PDB entry 5S4M | X-ray diffraction, 2.15 A resolution | chains B and E of the 6 polymer chains in the assembly

Chain B:
Name: Tubulin beta-2B chain
Organism: Bos taurus
UniProt: Q6B856 (TBB2B_BOVIN); the author numbering skips numbers that UniProt does not, so the offset changes along the chain: 1-42 = UniProt 1-42; 45-360 = UniProt 43-358; 369-455 = UniProt 359-445
Chain sequence (445 residues; each row starts with the number of its first residue; note: 10 numbers in that range are skipped by the numbering (no residue carries them; nothing is unmodelled there)):
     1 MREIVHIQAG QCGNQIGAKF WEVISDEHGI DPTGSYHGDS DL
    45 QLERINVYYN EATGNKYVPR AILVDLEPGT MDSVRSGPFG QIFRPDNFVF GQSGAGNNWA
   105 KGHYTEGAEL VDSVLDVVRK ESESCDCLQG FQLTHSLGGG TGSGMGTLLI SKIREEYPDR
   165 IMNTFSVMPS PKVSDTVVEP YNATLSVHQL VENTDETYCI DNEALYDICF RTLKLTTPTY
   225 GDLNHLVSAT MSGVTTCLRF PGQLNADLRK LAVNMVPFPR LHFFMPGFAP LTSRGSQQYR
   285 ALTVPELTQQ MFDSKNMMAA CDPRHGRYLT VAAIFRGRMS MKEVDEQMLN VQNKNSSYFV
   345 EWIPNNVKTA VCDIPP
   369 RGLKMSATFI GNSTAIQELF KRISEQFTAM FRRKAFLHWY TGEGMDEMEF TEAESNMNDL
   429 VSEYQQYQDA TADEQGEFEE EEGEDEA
Disordered / not traced: 279-280, 438-455
Ion coordination: Mg2+: Gln-11 (together with GDP); Ca2+: Glu-113 (shared with 1 residue of chain C)
Ligand contacts:
  - GDP (guanosine-5'-diphosphate): Gly-10, Gln-11, Cys-12, Gln-15, Ile-16, Asp-69, Ala-99, Asn-101, Ser-140, Gly-142, Gly-143, Gly-144, Thr-145, Gly-146, Ser-147, Val-171, Pro-173, Val-177, Asp-179, Glu-183, Asn-206, Leu-209, Tyr-224, Leu-227, Asn-228
  - N-ethyl-2-fluoro-4-(methylsulfonyl)aniline (WV4): Val-23, His-229, Ala-233, Thr-234, Ser-236, Gly-237, Phe-272, Arg-320, Pro-360, Leu-371, Ser-374, Thr-376
Curated features (UniProtKB/Swiss-Prot):
  - motif: Met-1 to Ile-4 (MREI motif)
  - binding site (GTP): Gln-11, Glu-71, Ser-140, Gly-144, Thr-145, Gly-146, Asn-206, Asn-228
  - binding site (Mg(2+)): Glu-71
  - modified residue: Ser-40 (Phosphoserine), Thr-57 (Phosphothreonine), Lys-60 (N6-acetyllysine), Ser-174 (Phosphoserine), Thr-287 (Phosphothreonine), Thr-292 (Phosphothreonine), Arg-320 (Omega-N-methylarginine), Glu-448 (5-glutamyl polyglutamate)
  - cross-link (Glycyl lysine isopeptide (Lys-Gly)): Lys-60 (interchain with G-Cter in ubiquitin), Lys-326 (interchain with G-Cter in ubiquitin)
From the paper describing this entry:
  - binding site for N-ethyl-2-fluoro-4-(methylsulfonyl)aniline: Phe-272, Arg-320, Ser-374, Thr-376

Chain E:
Name: Stathmin-4
Organism: Rattus norvegicus
UniProt: P63043 (STMN4_RAT); residues 5-145 here correspond to UniProt positions 49-189 (UniProt number = residue number + 44)
Chain sequence (143 residues; numbered 3 to 145; the number before each row is that of its first residue):
     3 MADMEVIELN KCTSGQSFEV ILKPPSFDGV PEFNASLPRR RDPSLEEIQK KLEAAEERRK
    63 YQEAELLKHL AEKREHEREV IQKAIEENNN FIKMAKEKLA QKMESNKENR EAHLAAMLER
   123 LQEKDKHAEE VRKNKELKEE ASR
Disordered / not traced: 3-5, 29-43, 144-145
Sequence notes: initiating methionine (3); expression tag (4)
Curated features (UniProtKB/Swiss-Prot):
  - modified residue: Ser-46 (Phosphoserine)

Chain B / chain E interface:
Contacting residue pairs - 25 pairs, chain B then chain E:
  His-107(B) / Lys-75(E)  hydrogen bond
  Tyr-108(B) / His-78(E)  hydrogen bond
  Tyr-108(B) / Glu-79(E)
  Tyr-108(B) / Val-82(E)  hydrophobic
  Tyr-108(B) / Ile-83(E)
  Leu-152(B) / Glu-79(E)
  Ser-155(B) / Leu-72(E)
  Ser-155(B) / Lys-75(E)
  Ser-155(B) / Arg-76(E)  hydrogen bond
  Lys-156(B) / Arg-76(E)
  Lys-156(B) / Glu-79(E)  salt bridge
  Arg-158(B) / Leu-68(E)
  Glu-159(B) / Leu-72(E)
  Glu-159(B) / Arg-76(E)  salt bridge
  Pro-162(B) / Glu-65(E)
  Gln-193(B) / Lys-75(E)
  Glu-196(B) / His-71(E)  salt bridge
  Thr-409(B) / Glu-89(E)
  Glu-411(B) / Val-82(E)
  Glu-411(B) / Ala-86(E)
  Gly-412(B) / Val-82(E)
  Gly-412(B) / Lys-85(E)
  Gly-412(B) / Ala-86(E)
  Met-413(B) / Val-82(E)
  Glu-417(B) / His-78(E)  salt bridge
Interface residues without a listed pair, chain B (17 interface residues in all): Thr-109, Gly-410
Interface residues without a listed pair, chain E (14 interface residues in all): Leu-69

In short:
The interface between chain B and chain E involves 17 residues on one side and 14 on the other; the contacts
include 3 hydrogen bonds and 4 salt bridges. Polar pairs include Lys-156(B)/Glu-79(E), Glu-159(B)/Arg-76(E)
and Glu-196(B)/His-71(E). The paper reports a binding site for N-ethyl-2-fluoro-4-(methylsulfonyl)aniline at
Phe-272(B), Arg-320(B) and Ser-374(B) among others.
Here chain B is Tubulin beta-2B chain (Bos taurus) and chain E is Stathmin-4 (Rattus norvegicus). Entry 5S4M
(Tubulin-Z2142244288-complex) was determined by X-ray diffraction, deposited together with 5S4L, 5S4N, 5S4O,
5S4P, 5S4Q, 5S4R and 52 further entries.
